Entry 5T2S (X-ray diffraction, 2.40 A resolution); this record covers chains A and B.

== Chain A ==
Name: DDK kinase regulatory subunit DBF4, Serine/threonine-protein kinase RAD53
Source organism: Saccharomyces cerevisiae
Notes: EC 2.7.12.1; fragment: UNP P32325 residues 105-220 linked to UNP P22216 residues 22-162 via LINKER residues VDGS
Reference sequence: chimeric construct of P32325, P22216: residues 105-220 from P32325 (DBF4_YEAST) positions 105-220 (same numbers); residues 225-365 from P22216 positions 22-162 (UniProt number = residue number - 203)
Sequence (264 residues; numbered 102 to 365; the number before each row is that of its first residue):
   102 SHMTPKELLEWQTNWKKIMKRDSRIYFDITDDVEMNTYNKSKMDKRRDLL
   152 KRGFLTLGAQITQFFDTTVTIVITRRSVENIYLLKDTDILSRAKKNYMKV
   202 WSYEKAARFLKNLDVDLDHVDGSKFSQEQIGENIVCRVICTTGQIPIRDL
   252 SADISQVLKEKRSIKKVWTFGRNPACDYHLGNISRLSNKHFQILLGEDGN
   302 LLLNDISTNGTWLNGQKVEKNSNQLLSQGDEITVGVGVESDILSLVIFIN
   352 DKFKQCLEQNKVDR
Unresolved in the structure: 102, 218-230, 363-365
Differences from the reference sequence: expression tag (102-104); linker (221-224)
UniProt features mapped onto this chain:
  - modified residue: Ser227 (Phosphoserine)
What the authors report for this chain:
  - mutagenesis - R273A: abolished binding to Cdc7
  - binding site for Asp-gly-glu-ser-tpo-asp-glu-asp-asp (chain B): Arg273, Ser285, Arg286, Ser288, Asn289, Thr309, Asn310
  - conformationally variable residues (side-chain flip): Lys321
  - mutagenesis - L109A/W112D: abolished binding to FHA1 domain
  - mutagenesis - Y198A: unchanged binding to FHA1 domain

== Chain B ==
Name: Asp-gly-glu-ser-tpo-asp-glu-asp-asp
Sequence (12 residues; numbered 1 to 12; the number before each row is that of its first residue):
     1 DGESTDEDDVVS
Unresolved in the structure: 10-12
Modified / non-standard residues: Thr5 (phosphothreonine; TPO)

== Chain A / chain B interface ==
Contacting residue pairs - 17 pairs, chain A then chain B:
  Arg273(A) - Glu3(B)  salt bridge
  Arg273(A) - Thr5(B)
  Ser285(A) - Thr5(B)
  Ser285(A) - Asp6(B)  hydrogen bond (backbone-backbone)
  Arg286(A) - Thr5(B)
  Arg286(A) - Asp6(B)
  Arg286(A) - Asp8(B)  salt bridge
  Leu287(A) - Thr5(B)
  Ser288(A) - Thr5(B)
  Asn289(A) - Gly2(B)
  Asn289(A) - Glu3(B)  hydrogen bond (side chain-backbone)
  Asn289(A) - Thr5(B)
  Thr309(A) - Thr5(B)
  Thr309(A) - Glu7(B)
  Asn310(A) - Asp6(B)  hydrogen bond (side chain-backbone)
  Asn310(A) - Glu7(B)
  Asn310(A) - Asp8(B)  hydrogen bond (side chain-backbone)
Other interface residues (no listed pair), chain A (10 interface residues in all): Lys290, Val337
Other interface residues (no listed pair), chain B (7 interface residues in all): Ser4

== Summary ==
10 residues of chain A and 7 residues of chain B are in contact; the contacts include 4 hydrogen bonds and 2
salt bridges. Polar contacts include Arg273(A)-Glu3(B), Arg286(A)-Asp8(B) and Asn289(A)-Glu3(B). From the
paper: a binding site for Asp-gly-glu-ser-tpo-asp-glu-asp-asp (chain B) at Arg273(A), Ser285(A) and Arg286(A)
among others; R273A of chain A abolishes binding to Cdc7; 3 substitutions were tested in all.
Here chain A is DDK kinase regulatory subunit DBF4, Serine/threonine-protein kinase RAD53 (Saccharomyces
cerevisiae) and chain B is Asp-gly-glu-ser-tpo-asp-glu-asp-asp. Entry 5T2S (Structure of the FHA1 domain of
Rad53 bound simultaneously to the BRCT domain of Dbf4 and ...) was determined by X-ray diffraction (same
publication as 5T2F).
